Entry 5VOU (electron microscopy, 6.40 A resolution (low resolution: residue-level contacts below are approximate; hydrogen-bond / salt-bridge calls are withheld)); this record covers chains D and E of the 8 polymer chains in the assembly.

# Chain D
Protein: Glutamate receptor 2
Source organism: Rattus norvegicus
UniProt: P19491 (GRIA2_RAT); the construct has insertions or renumbered stretches relative to UniProt, so the offset changes along the chain: -20 to 847 = UniProt 1-868; 854-868 = UniProt 869-883
Sequence (889 residues; each row starts with the number of its first residue; numbers below 1 keep their minus sign (Met-20 is residue -20)):
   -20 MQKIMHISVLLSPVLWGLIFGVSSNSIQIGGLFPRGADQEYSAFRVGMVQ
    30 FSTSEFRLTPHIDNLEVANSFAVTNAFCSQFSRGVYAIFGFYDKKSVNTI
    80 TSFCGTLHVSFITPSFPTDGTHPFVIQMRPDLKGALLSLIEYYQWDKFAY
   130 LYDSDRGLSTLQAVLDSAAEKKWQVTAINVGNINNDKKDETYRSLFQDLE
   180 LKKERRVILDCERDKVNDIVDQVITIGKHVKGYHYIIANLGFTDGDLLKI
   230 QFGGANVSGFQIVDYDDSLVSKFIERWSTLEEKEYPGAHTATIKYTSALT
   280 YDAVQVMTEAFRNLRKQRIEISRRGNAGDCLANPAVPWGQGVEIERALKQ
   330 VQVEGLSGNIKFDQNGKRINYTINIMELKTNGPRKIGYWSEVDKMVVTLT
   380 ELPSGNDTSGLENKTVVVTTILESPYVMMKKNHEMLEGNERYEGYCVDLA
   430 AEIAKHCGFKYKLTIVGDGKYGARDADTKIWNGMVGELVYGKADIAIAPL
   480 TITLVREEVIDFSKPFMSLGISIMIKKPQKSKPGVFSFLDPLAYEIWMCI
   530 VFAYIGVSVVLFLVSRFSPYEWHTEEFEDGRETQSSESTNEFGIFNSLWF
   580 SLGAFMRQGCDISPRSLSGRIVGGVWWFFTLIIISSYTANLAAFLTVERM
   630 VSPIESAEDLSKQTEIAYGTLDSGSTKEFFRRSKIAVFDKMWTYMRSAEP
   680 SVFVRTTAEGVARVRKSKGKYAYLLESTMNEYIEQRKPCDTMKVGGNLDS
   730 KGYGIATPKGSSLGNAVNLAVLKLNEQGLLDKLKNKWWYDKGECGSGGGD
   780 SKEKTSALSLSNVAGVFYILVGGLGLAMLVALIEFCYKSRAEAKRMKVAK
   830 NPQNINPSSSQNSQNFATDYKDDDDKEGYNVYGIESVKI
Not modelled in the structure: -20 to 390, 549-565, 776-783, 826-868
Disulfides: Cys718-Cys773
Sequence notes: conflict Arg586 (Gln607 in P19491), Asp854 (Tyr869 in P19491); insertion (848-853)
Swiss-Prot annotation at these positions:
  - region: Ala846, Thr847, Lys855 to Gly862 (Required for interaction with IQSEC1)
  - binding site (L-glutamate): Pro478, Thr480, Arg485, Ser654, Thr655, Glu705
  - site: Arg453 (Interaction with the cone snail toxin Con-ikot-ikot), Ile633 (Crucial to convey clamshell closure to channel opening), Arg660 (Interaction with the cone snail toxin Con-ikot-ikot), Lys752 (Interaction with the cone snail toxin Con-ikot-ikot)
  - modified residue: Ser662 (Phosphoserine), Ser696 (Phosphoserine), Ser839 (Phosphoserine), Ser842 (Phosphoserine), Tyr861 (Phosphotyrosine), Ser865 (Phosphoserine)
  - lipidation (S-palmitoyl cysteine): Cys589, Cys815
  - glycosylation (N-linked (GlcNAc...) asparagine): Asn235, Asn349, Asn385, Asn392

# Chain E
Protein: Voltage-dependent calcium channel gamma-2 subunit
Source organism: Rattus norvegicus
UniProt: Q71RJ2 (CCG2_RAT); residue numbers follow UniProt; this construct covers 1-323
Sequence (323 residues; each row starts with the number of its first residue):
     1 MGLFDRGVQMLLTTVGAFAAFSLMTIAVGTDYWLYSRGVCKTKSVSENET
    51 SKKNEEVMTHSGLWRTCCLEGNFKGLCKQIDHFPEDADYEADTAEYFLRA
   101 VRASSIFPILSVILLFMGGLCIAASEFYKTRHNIILSAGIFFVSAGLSNI
   151 IGIIVYISANAGDPSKSDSKKNSYSYGWSFYFGALSFIIAEMVGVLAVHM
   201 FIDRHKQLRATARATDYLQASAITRIPSYRYRYQRRSRSSSRSTEPSHSR
   251 DASPVGVKGFNTLPSTEISMYTLSRDPLKAATTPTATYNSDRDNSFLQVH
   301 NCIQKDSKDSLHANTANRRTTPV
Not modelled in the structure: 1-5, 39-56, 70-72, 86-91, 162-173, 214-323
Disulfides: Cys67-Cys77
Swiss-Prot annotation at these positions:
  - modified residue: Ser253 (Phosphoserine), Tyr271 (Phosphotyrosine), Thr321 (Phosphothreonine)
  - glycosylation: Asn48 (N-linked (GlcNAc...) asparagine)

# How chain D and chain E interact
Pairs across the interface (5):
  Phe531(D) - Phe187(E)
  Ile534(D) - Glu191(E)
  Val538(D) - Val143(E)
  Val538(D) - Val195(E)
  Arg545(D) - Ile202(E)
Also at the interface, not in a pair above, chain D (7 interface residues in all): Glu524, Gly535, Ile573
Also at the interface, not in a pair above, chain E (7 interface residues in all): Tyr181, Ala184

# In short
The chain D/chain E interface involves 7 residues from each chain. From UniProt: 6 L-glutamate-binding
residues on chain D.
Chain D is Glutamate receptor 2 and chain E is Voltage-dependent calcium channel gamma-2 subunit, both from
Rattus norvegicus; the structure, Structure of AMPA receptor-TARP complex, was determined by electron
microscopy, deposited together with 5VOT and 5VOV.
